PDB entry 3SDC | X-ray diffraction, 3.10 A resolution | chains A and D of the 4 polymer chains in the assembly

[Chain A]
Protein: Antigen-presenting glycoprotein CD1d1
From: Mus musculus
Notes: fragment: extracellular domain
Reference sequence: P11609 (CD1D1_MOUSE); residues 1-279 here correspond to UniProt positions 19-297 (UniProt number = residue number + 18)
Sequence (302 residues; each row starts with the number of its first residue):
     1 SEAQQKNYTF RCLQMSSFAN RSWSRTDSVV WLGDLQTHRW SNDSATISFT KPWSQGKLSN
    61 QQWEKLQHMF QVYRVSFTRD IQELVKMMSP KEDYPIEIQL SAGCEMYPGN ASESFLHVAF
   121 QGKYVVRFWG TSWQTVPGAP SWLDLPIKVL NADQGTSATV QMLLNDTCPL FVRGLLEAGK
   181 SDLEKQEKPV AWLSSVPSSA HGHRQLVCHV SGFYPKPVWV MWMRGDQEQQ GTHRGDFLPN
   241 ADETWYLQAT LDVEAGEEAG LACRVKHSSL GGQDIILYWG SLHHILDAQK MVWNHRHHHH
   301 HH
Disordered / not traced: 1-6, 296-302
Differences from the reference sequence: expression tag (280-302)
Curated features (UniProtKB/Swiss-Prot):
  - binding site (a D-galactosylceramide): Asp80, Asp153 to Thr156
  - glycosylation (N-linked (GlcNAc...) asparagine): Asn7, Asn20, Asn42, Asn110, Asn165
Disulfides: Cys104-Cys168, Cys208-Cys263
Covalent attachments: N-acetylglucosamine (NAG) linked to Asn20, Asn42, Asn165
Residues lining bound ligands: Globotrihexosylceramide (3GB; N-[(2S,3R,4E)-1-{[alpha-D-galactopyranosyl-(1->4)-beta-D-galactopyranosyl-(1->4)-beta-D-glucopyranosyl]oxy}-3-hydroxyoctadec-4-en-2-yl]hexacosanamide): Phe10, Cys12, Gln14, Ser28, Val30, Trp40, Ile47, Trp63, Leu66, Met69, Phe70, Tyr73, Ser76, Phe77, Asp80, Ile81, Leu84, Val85, Leu100, Ala102, Leu116, Val118, Phe120, Val126, Trp133, Trp142, Leu143, Leu150, Asp153, Gln154, Gly155, Thr156, Ala158, Thr159, Val160, Leu163, Thr167, Cys168, Phe171

[Chain D]
Protein: NKT TCR autoreactive-Vbeta6 chain
From: Mus musculus , Homo sapiens
Sequence (245 residues; numbered -1 to 247; 4 numbers in that range are skipped by the numbering (no residue carries them; nothing is unmodelled there); the number before each row is that of its first residue; numbers below 1 keep their minus sign (His-1 is residue -1)):
    -1 HMGGIITQTP KFLIGQEGQK LTLKCQQNFN HDTMYWYRQD SGKGLRLIYY SYGAGSTEKG
    59 DLSEGYDASR EKKSSFSLTV TSAQKNEMAV FLCASGSLLD VR
   105 EVFFGKGTRL TVVEDLKNVF PPEVAVFEPS EAEISHTQKA TLVCLATGFY PDHVELSWWV
   165 NGKEVHSGVC TDPQPLKEQP ALNDSRYALS SRLRVSATFW QNPRNHFRCQ VQFYGLSEND
   225 EWTQDRAKPV TQIVSAEAWG RAD
Disordered / not traced: -1 to 0, 244-247
Disulfides: Cys23-Cys91, Cys148-Cys213

[Chain A / chain D interface]
Contacting residue pairs (8):
  Arg21(A) with Glu56(D), salt bridge
  Glu83(A) with Tyr48(D), hydrogen bond; Tyr50(D), hydrogen bond
  Lys86(A) with Tyr48(D), hydrogen bond; Glu56(D)
  Met87(A) with Tyr50(D), hydrophobic
  Val149(A) with Leu96(D)
  Ala152(A) with Leu97(D)
Interface residues without a listed pair, chain A (7 interface residues in all): Lys148
Interface residues without a listed pair, chain D (6 interface residues in all): Ser54

[Overview]
The interface between chain A and chain D involves 7 residues on one side and 6 on the other; the contacts
include 3 hydrogen bonds and 1 salt bridge. Polar contacts include Arg21(A)-Glu56(D), Glu83(A)-Tyr48(D) and
Glu83(A)-Tyr50(D). Chain A binds Globotrihexosylceramide.
Chain A is Antigen-presenting glycoprotein CD1d1 (Mus musculus) and chain D is NKT TCR autoreactive-Vbeta6
chain (Mus musculus , Homo sapiens); the structure, Crystal structure of autoreactive-Valpha14-Vbeta6 NKT TCR
in complex with CD1d-globotrihexosylceramide, was determined by X-ray diffraction together with 3SCM, 3SDA,
3SDD and 3SDX from the same study.
